Entry 1DS5 (X-ray diffraction, 3.16 A resolution); this record covers chains B and F of the 4 polymer chains in the assembly.

Chain B:
Name: Casein kinase, alpha chain
Organism: Zea mays
Notes: EC 2.7.1.37
UniProtKB: P28523 (CSK2A_MAIZE); residues 6-337 here correspond to UniProt positions 1-332 (UniProt number = residue number - 5)
Amino-acid sequence (332 residues; numbered 6 to 337; the number before each row is that of its first residue):
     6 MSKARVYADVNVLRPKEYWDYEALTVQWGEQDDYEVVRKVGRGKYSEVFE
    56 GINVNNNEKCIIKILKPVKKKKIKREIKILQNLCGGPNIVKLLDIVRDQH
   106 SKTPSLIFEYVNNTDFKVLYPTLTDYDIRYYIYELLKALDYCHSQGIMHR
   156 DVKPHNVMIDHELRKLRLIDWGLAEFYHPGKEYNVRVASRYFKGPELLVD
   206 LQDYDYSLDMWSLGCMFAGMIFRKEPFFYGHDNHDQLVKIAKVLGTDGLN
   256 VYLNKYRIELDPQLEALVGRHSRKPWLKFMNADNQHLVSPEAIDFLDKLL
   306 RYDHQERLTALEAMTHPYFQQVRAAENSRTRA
Unresolved in the structure: 334-337
Ligand contacts: adenosine monophosphate (AMP): Val45, Gly46, Ser51, Val53, Ile66, Lys68, Val95, Glu114, Tyr115, Val116, His160, Asn161, Met163, Ile174, Asp175
Swiss-Prot annotation at these positions:
  - active site: Asp156 (Proton acceptor)
  - binding site (ATP): Val45 to Val53, Lys68

Chain F:
Name: Casein kinase, beta chain
Notes: EC 2.7.1.37
UniProtKB: P67870 (CSK2B_HUMAN); numbering as in UniProt (aligned over 181-203)
Amino-acid sequence (23 residues; each row starts with the number of its first residue):
   181 NQFVPRLYGFKIHPMAYQLQLQA
Unresolved in the structure: 181-185
Swiss-Prot annotation at these positions:
  - region: Tyr188 to His193 (Interaction with alpha subunit)
  - natural variant: Leu187 (L187R: In POBINDS)

How chain B and chain F interact:
Pairs across the interface (12; chain B residue first):
  Asn117(B) - Gln202(F)  hydrogen bond (side chain-backbone)
  Asn118(B) - Gln202(F)
  Thr119(B) - Gln200(F)
  Thr119(B) - Gln202(F)
  Lys122(B) - Ile192(F)
  Val123(B) - Ile192(F)  hydrophobic
  Val123(B) - Tyr197(F)  hydrogen bond (backbone-side chain)
  Pro126(B) - Tyr197(F)
  Thr127(B) - Phe190(F)
  Thr127(B) - Tyr197(F)
  His166(B) - Gln200(F)
  Glu167(B) - Gln200(F)
Other interface residues (no listed pair), chain F (6 interface residues in all): His193

Overview:
Chain B and chain F form an interface of 9 and 6 residues respectively, with 2 hydrogen bonds. Polar contacts
include Asn117(B)-Gln202(F) and Val123(B)-Tyr197(F). Bound to chain B: adenosine monophosphate. From UniProt:
active-site residue Asp156(B) and 10 ATP-binding residues on chain B.
Chain B is Casein kinase, alpha chain (Zea mays) and chain F is Casein kinase, beta chain; the structure,
Dimeric crystal structure of the alpha subunit in complex with two beta peptides mimicking the architecture
..., was determined by X-ray diffraction.
